PDB entry 4QX7 | X-ray diffraction, 2.34 A resolution | chains A and B of the 3 polymer chains in the assembly

== Chain A ==
Molecule: Lysine-specific demethylase 2A
Source organism: Mus musculus
Notes: EC 1.14.11.27
UniProtKB: F6YRW4 (F6YRW4_MOUSE); residue numbers follow UniProt; this construct covers 36-364
Amino-acid sequence (329 residues; row label = number of the first residue in the row):
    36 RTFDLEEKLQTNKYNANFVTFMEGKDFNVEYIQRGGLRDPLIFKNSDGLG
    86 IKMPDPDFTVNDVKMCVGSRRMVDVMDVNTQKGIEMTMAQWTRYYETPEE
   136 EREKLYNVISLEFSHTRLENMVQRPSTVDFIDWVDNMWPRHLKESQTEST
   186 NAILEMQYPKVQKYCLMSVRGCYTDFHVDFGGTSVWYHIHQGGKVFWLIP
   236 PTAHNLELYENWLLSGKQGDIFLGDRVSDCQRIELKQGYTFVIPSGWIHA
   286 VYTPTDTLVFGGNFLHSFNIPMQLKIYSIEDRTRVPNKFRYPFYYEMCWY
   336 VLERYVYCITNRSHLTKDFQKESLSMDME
Metal / ion sites: Ni2+: His212, Asp214, His284 (together with 2-oxoglutaric acid)
Ligand contacts: 2-oxoglutaric acid (AKG): Asn142, Ile144, Leu201, Ser203, Thr209, His212, Asp214, Tyr222, Lys229, His284, Val286, Thr288
What the authors report for this chain:
  - Ni2+ coordination: His212, Asp214, His284
  - conformationally variable residues (side-chain flip): Tyr222
  - mutagenesis - S145A, D214A, N298A: abolished catalytic activity with Histone H3.2
  - mutagenesis - N186A, Y199A (30%-40%), F215A (30%-40%), K323A/F324A: decreased catalytic activity with Histone H3.2

== Chain B ==
Molecule: Lysine-specific demethylase 2A
Source organism: Mus musculus
Notes: EC 1.14.11.27
UniProtKB: F6YRW4 (F6YRW4_MOUSE); numbering as in UniProt (aligned over 450-517)
Amino-acid sequence (68 residues; numbered 450 to 517; the number before each row is that of its first residue):
   450 QVHLTHFELEGLRCLVDKLESLPLHKKCVPTGIEDEDALIADVKILLEEL
   500 ASSDPKLALTGVPIVQWP

== How chain A and chain B interact ==
Residue-residue contacts (80):
  Val64(A) - Gly510(B)
  Val64(A) - Val511(B)
  Val64(A) - Pro512(B)
  Glu65(A) - Gly510(B)
  Gln68(A) - Thr454(B)
  Gln68(A) - Phe456(B)
  Gln68(A) - Ala507(B)  hydrogen bond (side chain-backbone)
  Gln68(A) - Leu508(B)
  Gln68(A) - Thr509(B)  hydrogen bond
  Gln68(A) - Gly510(B)  hydrogen bond (side chain-backbone)
  Gln68(A) - Val511(B)  hydrogen bond (side chain-backbone)
  Arg69(A) - Phe456(B)
  Arg69(A) - Leu508(B)
  Gly70(A) - Phe456(B)
  Gly71(A) - Phe456(B)
  Arg73(A) - Phe456(B)
  Phe165(A) - Pro512(B)
  Phe165(A) - Gln515(B)
  Asp170(A) - Trp516(B)  hydrogen bond (backbone-side chain)
  Asn171(A) - Val514(B)
  Asn171(A) - Gln515(B)  hydrogen bond
  Asn171(A) - Trp516(B)
  Met172(A) - Val514(B)  hydrophobic
  Trp173(A) - Trp516(B)
  Arg175(A) - Trp516(B)
  Ser302(A) - Glu457(B)
  Phe303(A) - Thr454(B)
  Phe303(A) - Phe456(B)
  Phe303(A) - Glu457(B)
  Ile305(A) - Gly460(B)
  Pro306(A) - Gly460(B)
  Leu309(A) - Cys463(B)  hydrophobic
  Leu309(A) - Leu464(B)
  Tyr330(A) - Lys467(B)
  Tyr330(A) - Leu468(B)  hydrophobic
  Tyr330(A) - Leu471(B)  hydrophobic
  Tyr330(A) - Lys475(B)
  Tyr330(A) - Cys477(B)  hydrophobic
  Glu331(A) - Cys477(B)
  Glu331(A) - Pro479(B)
  Cys333(A) - Leu464(B)  hydrophobic
  Trp334(A) - Leu468(B)
  Trp334(A) - Lys476(B)  hydrogen bond (side chain-backbone)
  Trp334(A) - Cys477(B)
  Trp334(A) - Val478(B)
  Trp334(A) - Pro479(B)
  Trp334(A) - Glu485(B)
  Trp334(A) - Leu488(B)  hydrophobic
  Trp334(A) - Ile489(B)  hydrophobic
  Tyr335(A) - Pro479(B)
  Tyr335(A) - Thr480(B)
  Tyr335(A) - Gly481(B)  hydrogen bond (side chain-backbone)
  Leu337(A) - Leu464(B)  hydrophobic
  Leu337(A) - Leu468(B)  hydrophobic
  Glu338(A) - Ile482(B)
  Glu338(A) - Leu488(B)
  Arg339(A) - Val514(B)
  Arg339(A) - Gln515(B)  hydrogen bond (side chain-backbone)
  Arg339(A) - Trp516(B)
  Tyr340(A) - Glu457(B)  hydrogen bond
  Tyr340(A) - Leu461(B)  hydrophobic
  Tyr340(A) - Val514(B)  hydrophobic
  Val341(A) - Leu488(B)  hydrophobic
  Val341(A) - Val492(B)  hydrophobic
  Cys343(A) - Ile513(B)
  Cys343(A) - Val514(B)  hydrophobic
  Ile344(A) - Leu495(B)  hydrophobic
  Ile344(A) - Ile513(B)  hydrophobic
  Thr345(A) - Leu495(B)
  Arg347(A) - Asp491(B)  salt bridge
  His349(A) - Ile482(B)
  His349(A) - Glu483(B)  hydrogen bond (backbone-backbone)
  His349(A) - Ala487(B)
  His349(A) - Leu488(B)
  His349(A) - Asp491(B)  salt bridge
  Leu350(A) - Gly481(B)
  Thr351(A) - Thr480(B)
  Thr351(A) - Gly481(B)  hydrogen bond (backbone-backbone)
  Phe354(A) - Gly481(B)
  Asp362(A) - Pro517(B)
Interface residues without a listed pair, chain A (40 interface residues in all): Ser313, Val336, Ser358
Interface residues without a listed pair, chain B (43 interface residues in all): Val451, Leu453, Glu459, Val465, Asp484, Leu499

== In short ==
The interface between chain A and chain B involves 40 residues on one side and 43 on the other; the contacts
include 12 hydrogen bonds and 2 salt bridges. Polar contacts include Arg347(A)-Asp491(B), His349(A)-Asp491(B)
and Gln68(A)-Ala507(B). From the paper: N186A, Y199A and F215A of chain A, among others, reduce catalytic
activity with Histone H3.2; Ni2+ coordination by His212(A), Asp214(A) and His284(A); 7 substitutions were
tested in all.
Chain A is Lysine-specific demethylase 2A and chain B is Lysine-specific demethylase 2A, both from Mus
musculus; the structure, Crystal structure of histone demethylase kdm2a-h3k36me2 with alpha-kg, was determined
by X-ray diffraction (same publication as 4QWN, 4QX8, 4QXB, 4QXC, 4QXH and 4TN7).
